9I3I - chains D and Y of the 14 polymer chains in the assembly; structure by electron microscopy, 4.40 A resolution (low resolution: residue-level contacts below are approximate; hydrogen-bond / salt-bridge calls are withheld).

Chain D:
Molecule: Origin recognition complex subunit 4
From: Saccharomyces cerevisiae S288C
UniProt: P54791 (ORC4_YEAST); numbering as in UniProt (aligned over 1-529)
Chain sequence (529 residues; row label = number of the first residue in the row):
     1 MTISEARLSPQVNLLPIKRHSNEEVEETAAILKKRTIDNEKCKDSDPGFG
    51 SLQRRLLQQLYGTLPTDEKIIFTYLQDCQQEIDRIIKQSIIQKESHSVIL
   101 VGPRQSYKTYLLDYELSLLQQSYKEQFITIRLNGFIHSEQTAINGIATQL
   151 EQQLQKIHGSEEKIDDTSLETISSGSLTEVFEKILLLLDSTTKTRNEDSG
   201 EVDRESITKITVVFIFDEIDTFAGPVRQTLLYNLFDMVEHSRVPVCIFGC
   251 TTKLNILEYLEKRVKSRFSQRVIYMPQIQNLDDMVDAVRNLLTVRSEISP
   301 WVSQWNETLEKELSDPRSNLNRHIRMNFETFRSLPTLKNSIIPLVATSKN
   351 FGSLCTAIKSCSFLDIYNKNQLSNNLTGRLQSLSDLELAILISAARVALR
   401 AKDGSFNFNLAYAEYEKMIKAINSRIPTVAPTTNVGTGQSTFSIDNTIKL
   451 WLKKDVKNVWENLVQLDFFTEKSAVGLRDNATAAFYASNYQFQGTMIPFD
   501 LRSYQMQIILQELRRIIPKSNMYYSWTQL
Disordered / not traced: 1-45, 159-170, 191-206, 427-445
Metal / ion sites: Mg2+: Thr109 (together with ATP)
Ligand contacts:
  - ATP (adenosine-5'-triphosphate), molecule 1: Tyr61, Gly62, Thr63, Pro103, Arg104, Gln105, Ser106, Tyr107, Lys108, Thr109, Tyr110, Asp217, Glu218, Cys250, Thr251, Pro335, Lys338
  - ATP, molecule 2: Tyr232, Arg263, Arg267
Curated features (UniProtKB/Swiss-Prot):
  - modified residue: Ser9 (Phosphoserine)

Chain Y:
Molecule: 88-nt DNA strand
Sequence (88 nucleotides; row label = number of the first residue in the row):
     1 TATATACAGTCAGTCAGTCAGTCAGTCAGTCAGTCAGTCAGTCAGTCAAG
    51 GGAAAATAAACAATACATAACAAAACATATAAAAACCA

Interface between chain D and chain Y:
Contacting residue pairs (8; chain D residue first):
  Arg478(D) - DA69(Y)
  Tyr486(D) - DC71(Y)
  Tyr490(D) - DA67(Y)
  Tyr490(D) - DT68(Y)
  Gln491(D) - DT68(Y)
  Phe492(D) - DT68(Y)
  Gln493(D) - DA67(Y)
  Gln493(D) - DT68(Y)

Overview:
6 residues of chain D face 4 of chain Y across their interface. Chain D binds ATP.
Chain D is Origin recognition complex subunit 4 (Saccharomyces cerevisiae S288C) and chain Y is an 88-nt DNA
strand; the structure, Cryo-EM structure of the MCM-ORC (MO) complex featuring an ORC2 regulatory domain
involved in cell cycle ..., was determined by electron microscopy together with 8RIF and 8RIG from the same
study.
